8Q36 - chains HHH and JJJ of the 11 polymer chains in the assembly; structure by X-ray diffraction, 2.60 A resolution.

== Chain HHH ==
Protein: Histone H2B type 1-K
Source organism: Homo sapiens
UniProtKB: O60814 (H2B1K_HUMAN); residues 28-122 here correspond to UniProt positions 32-126 (UniProt number = residue number + 4)
Sequence (95 residues; numbered 28 to 122; the number before each row is that of its first residue):
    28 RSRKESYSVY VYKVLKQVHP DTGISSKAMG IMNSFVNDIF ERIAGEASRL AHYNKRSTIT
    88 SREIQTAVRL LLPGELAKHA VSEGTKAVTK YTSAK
UniProt features mapped onto this chain:
  - modified residue: Lys31 (N6-(2-hydroxyisobutyryl)lysine), Glu32 (PolyADP-ribosyl glutamic acid), Ser33 (Phosphoserine), Lys40 (N6-(2-hydroxyisobutyryl)lysine), Lys43 (N6-(2-hydroxyisobutyryl)lysine), Lys54 (N6,N6-dimethyllysine), Arg76 (Dimethylated arginine), Lys82 (N6,N6,N6-trimethyllysine), Arg83 (Omega-N-methylarginine), Arg89 (Omega-N-methylarginine), Lys105 (N6-(2-hydroxyisobutyryl)lysine), Thr112 (Phosphothreonine), Lys113 (N6-(2-hydroxyisobutyryl)lysine), Lys117 (N6-(2-hydroxyisobutyryl)lysine)
  - glycosylation: Ser109 (O-linked (GlcNAc) serine)
  - cross-link (Glycyl lysine isopeptide (Lys-Gly)): Lys31 (interchain with G-Cter in ubiquitin), Lys117 (interchain with G-Cter in ubiquitin)

== Chain JJJ ==
Molecule: 145-nt DNA strand
Source organism: Homo sapiens
Sequence (145 nucleotides; each row starts with the number of its first residue; numbers below 1 keep their minus sign (DA-72 is residue -72)):
   -72 ATCAATATCC ACCTGCAGAT ACTACCAAAA GTGTATTTGG AAACTGCTCC ATCAAAAGGC
   -12 ATGTTCAGCT GATTCAGCTG AACATGCCTT TTGATGGAGC AGTTTCCAAA TACACTTTTG
    48 GTAGTATCTG CAGGTGGATA TTGAT

== Chain HHH / chain JJJ interface ==
Residue-residue contacts (15; chain HHH residue first):
  Arg28(HHH) - DG29(JJJ)  sugar contact
  Ser29(HHH) - DG29(JJJ)  hydrogen bond to the phosphate
  Arg30(HHH) - DC-47(JJJ)  hydrogen bond to the sugar
  Glu32(HHH) - DA-45(JJJ)  phosphate contact
  Tyr39(HHH) - DT-53(JJJ)  hydrogen bond to the phosphate
  Gly50(HHH) - DT-53(JJJ)  phosphate contact
  Ile51(HHH) - DA-54(JJJ)  sugar contact
  Ile51(HHH) - DT-53(JJJ)  phosphate contact
  Ser52(HHH) - DA-54(JJJ)  phosphate contact
  Ser53(HHH) - DA-54(JJJ)  hydrogen bond to the phosphate
  Arg83(HHH) - DG-34(JJJ)  salt bridge to the phosphate
  Arg83(HHH) - DG-33(JJJ)  salt bridge to the phosphate
  Ser84(HHH) - DT-35(JJJ)  hydrogen bond to the phosphate
  Ser84(HHH) - DG-34(JJJ)  hydrogen bond to the phosphate
  Thr85(HHH) - DG-34(JJJ)  hydrogen bond to the phosphate
Interface residues without a listed pair, chain JJJ (11 interface residues in all): DC-48, DA-46, DA-44

== Overview ==
Chain HHH and chain JJJ form an interface of 12 and 11 residues respectively, with 7 hydrogen bonds and 2 salt
bridges. Polar contacts include Arg30(HHH)-DC-47(JJJ), Ser29(HHH)-DG29(JJJ) and Tyr39(HHH)-DT-53(JJJ).
Chain HHH is Histone H2B type 1-K and chain JJJ is a 145-nt DNA strand, both from Homo sapiens; the structure,
Structure of Nucleosome Core with a Bound Metallopeptide Conjugate (Foamy Virus GAG Peptide-Au[I] Compound),
was determined by X-ray diffraction together with 8Q3E, 8Q3M and 8Q3X from the same study.
